PDB entry 6ZQV | electron microscopy, 2.60 A resolution | chains D and F of the 6 polymer chains in the assembly

== Chain D (and F) ==
Name: Genome polyprotein
From: Spondweni virus
Notes: chain F of this document is another copy of the same molecule, construct and numbering; everything in this record applies to it too
UniProt: A0A2L1GGB4 (A0A2L1GGB4_9FLAV); residues 95-169 here correspond to UniProt positions 215-289 (UniProt number = residue number + 120)
Sequence (75 residues; row label = number of the first residue in the row):
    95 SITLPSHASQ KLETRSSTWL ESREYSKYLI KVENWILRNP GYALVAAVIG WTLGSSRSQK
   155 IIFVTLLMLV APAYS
Unresolved in the structure: 95

== Chain D / chain F interface ==
Contacting residue pairs - 31 pairs, chain D then chain F:
  T97(D) with K121(F)
  S100(D) with K125(F); Y168(F)
  K121(D) with T97(F)
  Y122(D) with Y168(F); S169(F)
  V126(D) with S169(F)
  L147(D) with Q153(F); I156(F), hydrophobic
  G148(D) with Q153(F)
  S149(D) with Q153(F), hydrogen bond (backbone-side chain)
  Q153(D) with L147(F); S149(F), hydrogen bond; Q153(F)
  I156(D) with L147(F), hydrophobic; F157(F), hydrophobic
  F157(D) with Q153(F); I156(F), hydrophobic; F157(F), hydrophobic; L160(F), hydrophobic
  L160(D) with L160(F), hydrophobic
  L163(D) with S169(F), hydrogen bond (backbone-side chain)
  V164(D) with V164(F), hydrophobic
  A167(D) with S169(F)
  Y168(D) with S100(F); Y122(F)
  S169(D) with Y122(F); V126(F); L163(F), hydrogen bond (side chain-backbone); P166(F); A167(F)
Also at the interface, not in a pair above, chain D (22 interface residues in all): R117, K125, R132, L161, P166
Also at the interface, not in a pair above, chain F (22 interface residues in all): I96, P99, G148, L161

== Summary ==
The chain D/chain F interface involves 22 residues from each chain, with 4 hydrogen bonds. Polar pairs include
S149(D)-Q153(F) and L163(D)-S169(F).
Chain D and chain F are both Genome polyprotein (Spondweni virus); the structure, Cryo-EM structure of mature
Spondweni virus, was determined by electron microscopy (same publication as 6ZQI, 6ZQJ, 6ZQU and 6ZQW).
